PDB entry 8H9L | electron microscopy, 2.61 A resolution | chains A and D of the 9 polymer chains in the assembly

== Chain A ==
Protein: ATP synthase subunit alpha, mitochondrial
From: Homo sapiens
UniProtKB: P25705 (ATPA_HUMAN); residues 1-510 here correspond to UniProt positions 44-553 (UniProt number = residue number + 43)
Chain sequence (510 residues; row label = number of the first residue in the row):
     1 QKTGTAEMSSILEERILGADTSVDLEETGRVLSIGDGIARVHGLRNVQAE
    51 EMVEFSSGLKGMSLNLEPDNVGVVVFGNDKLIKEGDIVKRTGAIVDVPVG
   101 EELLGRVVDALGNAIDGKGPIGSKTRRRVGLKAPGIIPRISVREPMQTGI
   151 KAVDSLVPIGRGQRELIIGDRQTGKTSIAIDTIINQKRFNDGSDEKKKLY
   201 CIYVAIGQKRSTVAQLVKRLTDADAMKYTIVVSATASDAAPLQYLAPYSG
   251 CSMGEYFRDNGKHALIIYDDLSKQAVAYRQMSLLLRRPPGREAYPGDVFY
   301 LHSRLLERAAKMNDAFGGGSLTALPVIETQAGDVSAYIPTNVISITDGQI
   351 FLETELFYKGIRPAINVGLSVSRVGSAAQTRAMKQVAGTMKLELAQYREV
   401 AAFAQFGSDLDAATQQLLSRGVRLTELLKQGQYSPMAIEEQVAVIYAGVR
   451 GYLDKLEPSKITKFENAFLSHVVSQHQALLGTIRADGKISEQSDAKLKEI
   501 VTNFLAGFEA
Not modelled in the structure: 1-23, 510
Ion coordination: Mg2+: Thr-176 (together with ATP)
Ligand contacts: ATP (adenosine-5'-triphosphate): Asp-170, Arg-171, Gln-172, Thr-173, Gly-174, Lys-175, Thr-176, Ser-177, Glu-328, Phe-357, Arg-362, Pro-363, Gln-430, Gly-431, Gln-432

== Chain D ==
Protein: ATP synthase subunit beta, mitochondrial
From: Homo sapiens
Notes: EC 7.1.2.2
UniProtKB: P06576 (ATPB_HUMAN); residues 1-482 here correspond to UniProt positions 48-529 (UniProt number = residue number + 47)
Chain sequence (482 residues; numbered 1 to 482; the number before each row is that of its first residue):
     1 AQTSPSPKAGAATGRIVAVIGAVVDVQFDEGLPPILNALEVQGRETRLVL
    51 EVAQHLGESTVRTIAMDGTEGLVRGQKVLDSGAPIKIPVGPETLGRIMNV
   101 IGEPIDERGPIKTKQFAPIHAEAPEFMEMSVEQEILVTGIKVVDLLAPYA
   151 KGGKIGLFGGAGVGKTVLIMELINNVAKAHGGYSVFAGVGERTREGNDLY
   201 HEMIESGVINLKDATSKVALVYGQMNEPPGARARVALTGLTVAEYFRDQE
   251 GQDVLLFIDNIFRFTQAGSEVSALLGRIPSAVGYQPTLATDMGTMQERIT
   301 TTKKGSITSVQAIYVPADDLTDPAPATTFAHLDATTVLSRAIAELGIYPA
   351 VDPLDSTSRIMDPNIVGSEHYDVARGVQKILQDYKSLQDIIAILGMDELS
   401 EEDKLTVSRARKIQRFLSQPFQVAEVFTGHMGKLVPLKETIKGFQQILAG
   451 EYDHLPEQAFYMVGPIEEAVAKADKLAEEHSS
Not modelled in the structure: 1-10, 481-482
Ion coordination: Mg2+: Thr-166 (together with ADP)
Ligand contacts: ADP (adenosine-5'-diphosphate): Gly-160, Ala-161, Gly-162, Val-163, Gly-164, Lys-165, Thr-166, Val-167, Glu-195, Tyr-348, Phe-421, Ala-424, Phe-427, Thr-428
Swiss-Prot annotation at these positions:
  - binding site (ADP): Gly-162, Val-163, Gly-164, Lys-165, Thr-166, Val-167
  - binding site (ATP): Gly-162, Gly-164, Lys-165, Thr-166, Val-167, Arg-192
  - binding site (phosphate): Gly-162, Val-163, Gly-164, Lys-165, Thr-166
  - binding site (Mg(2+)): Thr-166, Glu-191
  - modified residue: Lys-77 (N6-acetyllysine), Lys-86 (N6-acetyllysine), Lys-114 (N6-acetyllysine), Lys-151 (N6-acetyllysine), Lys-212 (N6-acetyllysine), Lys-217 (N6-acetyllysine), Thr-265 (Phosphothreonine), Ser-368 (Phosphoserine), Lys-379 (N6-acetyllysine), Ser-386 (Phosphoserine), Lys-433 (N6-acetyllysine), Lys-438 (N6-acetyllysine), Lys-475 (N6-acetyllysine), Ser-482 (Phosphoserine)
  - glycosylation: Ser-59 (O-linked (GlcNAc) serine)

== Chain A / chain D interface ==
Pairs across the interface (89):
  Leu-32(A) / Gly-57(D)
  Ser-33(A) / His-55(D)
  Ser-33(A) / Leu-56(D)
  Ser-33(A) / Gly-57(D)
  Ile-34(A) / Ile-35(D)
  Ile-34(A) / Gln-54(D)
  Ile-34(A) / His-55(D)  hydrogen bond (backbone-backbone)
  Asp-36(A) / Gln-54(D)  hydrogen bond
  Asp-36(A) / Arg-277(D)  salt bridge
  Asn-78(A) / Glu-122(D)
  Lys-80(A) / Pro-34(D)
  Lys-80(A) / Ile-35(D)
  Lys-83(A) / Leu-32(D)  hydrogen bond (side chain-backbone)
  Lys-83(A) / His-55(D)
  Glu-84(A) / Leu-32(D)
  Glu-84(A) / His-55(D)  hydrogen bond (backbone-side chain)
  Glu-84(A) / Gly-57(D)
  Glu-84(A) / Glu-58(D)
  Glu-84(A) / Ser-59(D)  hydrogen bond (side chain-backbone)
  Ile-115(A) / Phe-126(D)
  Ile-115(A) / Met-127(D)
  Asp-116(A) / Met-127(D)
  Gly-117(A) / Met-127(D)
  Arg-171(A) / Leu-320(D)
  Arg-171(A) / Phe-329(D)
  Arg-171(A) / Asp-355(D)  salt bridge
  Gln-172(A) / Phe-329(D)
  Gln-172(A) / Thr-335(D)
  Gln-172(A) / Thr-357(D)  hydrogen bond
  Lys-209(A) / Glu-297(D)
  Lys-209(A) / Ala-330(D)
  Lys-209(A) / His-331(D)
  Lys-209(A) / Leu-332(D)
  Lys-209(A) / Asp-333(D)  salt bridge
  Lys-209(A) / Arg-359(D)
  Arg-210(A) / Ala-123(D)
  Arg-210(A) / Pro-124(D)  hydrogen bond (side chain-backbone)
  Arg-210(A) / Glu-125(D)
  Arg-210(A) / Phe-126(D)
  Arg-210(A) / Met-129(D)
  Arg-210(A) / Glu-297(D)  hydrogen bond (backbone-side chain)
  Ser-211(A) / Met-129(D)
  Thr-212(A) / Arg-359(D)  hydrogen bond
  Val-213(A) / Phe-126(D)  hydrophobic
  Ala-214(A) / Phe-126(D)
  Ala-214(A) / Met-129(D)  hydrophobic
  Ala-214(A) / Val-131(D)
  Gln-215(A) / Val-131(D)  hydrogen bond (side chain-backbone)
  Gln-215(A) / Gln-133(D)
  Lys-218(A) / Val-131(D)
  Arg-219(A) / Asp-362(D)  salt bridge
  Ala-236(A) / Gly-293(D)
  Ala-236(A) / His-331(D)
  Ser-237(A) / Glu-297(D)
  Gln-243(A) / Thr-290(D)
  Val-276(A) / Ala-289(D)  hydrophobic
  Arg-279(A) / Ala-281(D)
  Gln-280(A) / Pro-286(D)
  Gln-280(A) / Thr-287(D)
  Gln-280(A) / Thr-290(D)  hydrogen bond
  Leu-283(A) / Ile-278(D)  hydrophobic
  Leu-283(A) / Pro-279(D)
  Leu-283(A) / Ser-280(D)
  Leu-283(A) / Pro-286(D)  hydrophobic
  Leu-284(A) / Arg-277(D)
  Leu-284(A) / Pro-286(D)  hydrophobic
  Leu-284(A) / Thr-287(D)
  Arg-286(A) / Gly-276(D)  hydrogen bond (side chain-backbone)
  Arg-286(A) / Ile-278(D)
  Glu-292(A) / Ala-281(D)
  Ala-293(A) / Pro-279(D)
  Ala-293(A) / Ser-280(D)
  Gln-330(A) / Thr-321(D)
  Gln-330(A) / Ala-326(D)
  Ala-331(A) / Thr-321(D)
  Glu-355(A) / Gln-382(D)  hydrogen bond
  Tyr-358(A) / Leu-354(D)
  Tyr-358(A) / Ser-356(D)  hydrogen bond (side chain-backbone)
  Tyr-358(A) / Gln-378(D)
  Tyr-358(A) / Lys-379(D)
  Tyr-358(A) / Gln-382(D)
  Lys-359(A) / Lys-379(D)
  Lys-359(A) / Gln-382(D)
  Arg-362(A) / Arg-375(D)
  Gln-405(A) / Leu-387(D)
  Gln-405(A) / Ile-390(D)
  Gln-405(A) / Leu-399(D)
  Gln-405(A) / Asp-403(D)  hydrogen bond
  Phe-406(A) / Leu-394(D)  hydrophobic
Other interface residues (no listed pair), chain A (53 interface residues in all): Gly-35, Asp-79, Val-107, Gln-208, Val-217, Thr-235, Asp-238, Ala-240, Lys-273, Arg-287, Pro-289, Phe-357
Other interface residues (no listed pair), chain D (61 interface residues in all): Leu-36, Ala-53, Thr-60, Thr-294, Pro-353, Tyr-371, Ser-400

== Overview ==
53 residues of chain A and 61 residues of chain D are in contact, with 15 hydrogen bonds and 4 salt bridges.
Polar contacts include Asp-36(A)/Arg-277(D), Arg-171(A)/Asp-355(D) and Lys-209(A)/Asp-333(D). Chain A binds
ATP. Ligands of chain D: ADP.
Here chain A is ATP synthase subunit alpha, mitochondrial and chain D is ATP synthase subunit beta,
mitochondrial, both from Homo sapiens. Entry 8H9L (Human ATP synthase F1 domain, state 3a) was determined by
electron microscopy (same publication as 8H9E, 8H9I and 8H9P).
